1HYS - chains B and D of the 6 polymer chains in the assembly; structure by X-ray diffraction, 3.00 A resolution.

Chain B:
Protein: HIV-1 reverse transcriptase
From: Human immunodeficiency virus 1
Notes: EC 2.7.7.49; fragment: p51
UniProtKB: P03366 (POL_HV1B1); residues 1-425 here correspond to UniProt positions 168-592 (UniProt number = residue number + 167)
Amino-acid sequence (425 residues; numbered 1 to 425; the number before each row is that of its first residue):
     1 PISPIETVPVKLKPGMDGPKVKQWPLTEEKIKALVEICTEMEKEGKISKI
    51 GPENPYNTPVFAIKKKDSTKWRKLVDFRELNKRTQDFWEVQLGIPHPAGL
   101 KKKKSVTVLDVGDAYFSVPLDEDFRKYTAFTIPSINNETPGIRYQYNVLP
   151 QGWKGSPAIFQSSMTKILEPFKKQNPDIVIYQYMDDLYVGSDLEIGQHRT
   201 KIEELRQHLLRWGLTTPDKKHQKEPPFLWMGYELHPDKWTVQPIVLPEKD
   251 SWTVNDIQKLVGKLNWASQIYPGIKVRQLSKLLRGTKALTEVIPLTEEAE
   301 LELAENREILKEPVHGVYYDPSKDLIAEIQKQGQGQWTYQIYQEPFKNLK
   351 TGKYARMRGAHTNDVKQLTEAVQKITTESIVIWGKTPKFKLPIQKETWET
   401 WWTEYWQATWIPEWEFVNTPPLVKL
Sequence notes: engineered mutation Ser280 (Cys447 in P03366)
Reported in the primary citation:
  - binding site for the 22-nt DNA strand: Lys395, Glu396
  - binding site for the 23-nt RNA strand: Lys22, Lys390

Chain D:
Protein: Fab-28 monoclonal antibody fragment heavy chain
From: Mus musculus
Notes: antibody fragment or engineered binder
Amino-acid sequence (220 residues; each row starts with the number of its first residue):
     1 QITLKESGPGIVQPSQPFRLTCTFSGFSLSTSGIGVTWIRQPSGKGLEWL
    51 ATIWWDDDNRYNPSLKSRLTVSKDTSNNQAFLNMMTVETADTAIYYCAQS
   101 AITSVTDSAMDHWGQGTSVTVSSAATTPPSVYPLAPGSAAQTNSMVTLGC
   151 LVKGYFPEPVTVTWNSGSLSSGVHTFPAVLQSDLYTLSSSVTVPSSTWPS
   201 ETVTCNVAHPASSTKVDKKI
Disulfide bonds: Cys22-Cys97, Cys150-Cys205

Chain B / chain D interface:
Residue-residue contacts (18; chain B residue first):
  Arg199(B) - Ser32(D)
  Gln222(B) - Trp55(D)
  Lys223(B) - Arg60(D)
  Lys223(B) - Ile102(D)
  Glu224(B) - Trp54(D)
  Glu224(B) - Asp58(D)
  Glu224(B) - Arg60(D)  salt bridge
  Pro226(B) - Val105(D)
  Phe227(B) - Ile102(D)  hydrophobic
  Phe227(B) - Ser104(D)
  Phe227(B) - Val105(D)  hydrogen bond (backbone-backbone)
  Phe227(B) - Ser108(D)
  Trp229(B) - Ser32(D)
  Trp229(B) - Ile102(D)  hydrophobic
  Met230(B) - Ile102(D)  hydrophobic
  Met230(B) - Thr103(D)
  Met230(B) - Ser104(D)
  Met230(B) - Val105(D)
Interface residues without a listed pair, chain B (11 interface residues in all): Gly196, Thr200, Gly231
Interface residues without a listed pair, chain D (15 interface residues in all): Ser30, Thr31, Gly33, Thr106, Asp107

Summary:
The interface between chain B and chain D involves 11 residues on one side and 15 on the other; the contacts
include 1 hydrogen bond and 1 salt bridge. Among the polar pairs are Glu224(B)-Arg60(D) and
Phe227(B)-Val105(D). From the paper: a binding site for the 22-nt DNA strand at Lys395(B) and Glu396(B); a
binding site for the 23-nt RNA strand at Lys22(B) and Lys390(B).
Here chain B is HIV-1 reverse transcriptase (Human immunodeficiency virus 1) and chain D is Fab-28 monoclonal
antibody fragment heavy chain (Mus musculus). Entry 1HYS (Crystal structure of HIV-1 reverse transcriptase in
complex with a polypurine tract rna:dna) was determined by X-ray diffraction.
